4HZB - chains B and E of the 6 polymer chains in the assembly; structure by X-ray diffraction, 2.60 A resolution.

[Chain B (and E)]
Name: Putative periplasmic protein
Source organism: Ralstonia pickettii
Notes: chain E of this document is another copy of the same molecule, construct and numbering; everything in this record applies to it too
Reference sequence: C6BHF3 (C6BHF3_RALP1); residues 23-151 here = UniProt positions 23-151
Amino-acid sequence (150 residues; row label = number of the first residue in the row):
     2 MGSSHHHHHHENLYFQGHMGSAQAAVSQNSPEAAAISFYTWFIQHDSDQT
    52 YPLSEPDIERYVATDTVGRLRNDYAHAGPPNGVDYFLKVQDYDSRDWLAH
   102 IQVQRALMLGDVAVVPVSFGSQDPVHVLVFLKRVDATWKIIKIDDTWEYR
Disordered / not traced: 2-29 (chain E: 2-30)
Differences from the reference sequence: expression tag (2-22)
Modified positions: Mse2 (selenomethionine); Mse20 (selenomethionine); Mse109 (selenomethionine; parent Met)

[How chain B and chain E interact]
Contacting residue pairs - 5 pairs, chain B then chain E:
  Arg70(B) - Ala78(E)
  Asn73(B) - Asn73(E)  hydrogen bond
  Asn73(B) - His77(E)  hydrogen bond
  His77(B) - Asn73(E)  hydrogen bond
  Ala78(B) - Arg70(E)

[Summary]
The chain B/chain E interface involves 4 residues from each chain, with 3 hydrogen bonds. Among the polar
pairs are Asn73(B)-Asn73(E) and Asn73(B)-His77(E).
Both chains are Putative periplasmic protein (Ralstonia pickettii). Entry 4HZB (Crystal structure of the type
VI SeMet effector-immunity complex Tae3-Tai3 from Ralstonia pickettii) was determined by X-ray diffraction
together with 4HZ9 from the same study.
